Entry 9BQR (X-ray diffraction, 1.47 A resolution); this record covers chains A and C of the 4 polymer chains in the assembly.

== Chain A (and C) ==
Name: K6E/E8K Double Mutant of Cu-4SCC
Notes: chain C of this document is another copy of the same molecule, construct and numbering; everything in this record applies to it too
Chain sequence (39 residues; row label = number of the first residue in the row; numbering starts at 0):
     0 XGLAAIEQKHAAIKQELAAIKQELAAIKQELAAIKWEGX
Not modelled in the structure: 38
Modified positions: ACE (acetyl group) at position 0; NH2 (amino group) at position 38
Metal / ion sites: Cu ion: His9 (shared with 1 residue of chain B; His9(C) of chain C; 1 residue of chain D)
Reported in the primary citation:
  - Cu ion coordination: His9

== Chain A / chain C interface ==
Contacting residue pairs - 25 pairs, chain A then chain C:
  ACE_0(A) with Leu2(C)
  Ile5(A) with Ile5(C), hydrophobic
  Lys8(A) with Ile5(C); His9(C)
  His9(A) with His9(C), hydrogen bond
  Ile12(A) with His9(C); Ile12(C), hydrophobic
  Glu15(A) with Leu16(C); Lys20(C), salt bridge
  Leu16(A) with Leu16(C), hydrophobic
  Ile19(A) with Leu16(C), hydrophobic; Ile19(C), hydrophobic; Lys20(C); Leu23(C), hydrophobic
  Glu22(A) with Leu23(C)
  Leu23(A) with Leu23(C), hydrophobic
  Ile26(A) with Leu23(C), hydrophobic; Ile26(C), hydrophobic; Leu30(C), hydrophobic
  Glu29(A) with Lys34(C)
  Leu30(A) with Leu30(C), hydrophobic
  Ile33(A) with Leu30(C), hydrophobic; Ile33(C), hydrophobic
  Glu36(A) with Lys34(C), salt bridge; Gly37(C)
Other interface residues (no listed pair), chain A (17 interface residues in all): Ala18, Ala32
Other interface residues (no listed pair), chain C (14 interface residues in all): Lys27

== In short ==
17 residues of chain A and 14 residues of chain C are in contact; the contacts include 1 hydrogen bond and 2
salt bridges. Polar pairs include Glu15(A)-Lys20(C), Glu36(A)-Lys34(C) and His9(A)-His9(C). From the paper: Cu
ion coordination by His9(A).
Chain A and chain C are both K6E/E8K Double Mutant of Cu-4SCC; the structure, X-ray Structure of a
Second-Sphere H-bond Deletion Mutant of a De Novo Designed Self Assembled Peptide ..., was determined by X-ray
diffraction together with 8VHS from the same study.
